PDB entry 5L5F | X-ray diffraction, 2.50 A resolution | chains T and U of the 28 polymer chains in the assembly

# Chain T
Name: Probable proteasome subunit alpha type-7
From: Saccharomyces cerevisiae (strain ATCC 204508 / S288c)
Notes: EC 3.4.25.1
Reference sequence: P21242 (PSA7_YEAST); residues -3 to 284 here correspond to UniProt positions 1-288 (UniProt number = residue number + 4)
Sequence (288 residues; row label = number of the first residue in the row; numbers below 1 keep their minus sign (Met-3 is residue -3)):
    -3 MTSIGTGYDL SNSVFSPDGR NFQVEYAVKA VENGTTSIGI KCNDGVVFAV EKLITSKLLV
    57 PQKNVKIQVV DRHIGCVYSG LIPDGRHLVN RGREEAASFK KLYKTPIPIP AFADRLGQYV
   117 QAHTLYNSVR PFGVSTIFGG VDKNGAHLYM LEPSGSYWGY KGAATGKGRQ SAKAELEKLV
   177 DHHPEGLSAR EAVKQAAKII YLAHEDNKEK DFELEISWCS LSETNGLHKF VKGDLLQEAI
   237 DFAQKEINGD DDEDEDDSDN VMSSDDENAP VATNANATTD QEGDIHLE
Unresolved in the structure: -3 to 1, 245-284
Curated features (UniProtKB/Swiss-Prot):
  - modified residue: Thr-2 (N-acetylthreonine)

# Chain U
Name: Proteasome subunit alpha type-1
From: Saccharomyces cerevisiae (strain ATCC 204508 / S288c)
Notes: EC 3.4.25.1
Reference sequence: P21243 (PSA1_YEAST); residues -8 to 243 here correspond to UniProt positions 1-252 (UniProt number = residue number + 9)
Sequence (252 residues; numbered -8 to 243; the number before each row is that of its first residue; numbers below 1 keep their minus sign (Met-8 is residue -8)):
    -8 MSGAAAASAA GYDRHITIFS PEGRLYQVEY AFKATNQTNI NSLAVRGKDC TVVISQKKVP
    52 DKLLDPTTVS YIFCISRTIG MVVNGPIPDA RNAALRAKAE AAEFRYKYGY DMPCDVLAKR
   112 MANLSQIYTQ RAYMRPLGVI LTFVSVDEEL GPSIYKTDPA GYYVGYKATA TGPKQQEITT
   172 NLENHFKKSK IDHINEESWE KVVEFAITHM IDALGTEFSK NDLEVGVATK DKFFTLSAEN
   232 IEERLVAIAE QD
Unresolved in the structure: -8 to 1, 243

# How chain T and chain U interact
Contacting residue pairs (62; chain T residue first):
  Thr2(T) with His6(U)
  Gly3(T) with His6(U)
  Tyr4(T) with Arg5(U); His6(U); Tyr21(U)
  Ser9(T) with Arg126(U)
  Val10(T) with His6(U); Gln18(U)
  Phe11(T) with Gln18(U), hydrogen bond (backbone-side chain); Tyr21(U); Ala22(U), hydrophobic; Ala25(U), hydrophobic; Arg126(U); Pro127(U); Gly129(U)
  Ser12(T) with Tyr21(U)
  Pro13(T) with Tyr21(U), hydrophobic; Lys24(U), hydrogen bond (backbone-side chain)
  Asp14(T) with Lys24(U)
  Gly15(T) with Tyr21(U); Ala25(U)
  Lys37(T) with Asp56(U), salt bridge
  Asp110(T) with Arg82(U)
  Gln114(T) with Arg82(U), hydrogen bond (side chain-backbone); Asn83(U); Leu86(U)
  Gln117(T) with Pro79(U); Asp80(U); Asn83(U), hydrogen bond; Arg126(U)
  Thr120(T) with Arg126(U), hydrogen bond (backbone-side chain)
  Leu121(T) with Tyr124(U); Arg126(U)
  Tyr122(T) with Tyr124(U); Met125(U), hydrophobic
  Ser150(T) with Pro79(U)
  Gly151(T) with Pro79(U)
  Ser152(T) with Ile78(U); Pro79(U)
  Tyr153(T) with Arg82(U), hydrogen bond (backbone-side chain)
  Trp154(T) with Leu55(U), hydrophobic; Thr59(U); Val60(U), hydrophobic; Ser61(U); Tyr62(U); Ile78(U), hydrophobic; Arg82(U)
  Gly155(T) with Leu55(U); Asp56(U), hydrogen bond (backbone-backbone); Thr59(U), hydrogen bond (backbone-side chain)
  Tyr156(T) with Leu54(U); Leu55(U); Asp56(U)
  Lys157(T) with Lys53(U); Leu54(U), hydrogen bond (backbone-backbone); Leu55(U)
  Gly158(T) with Leu54(U)
  Lys169(T) with Leu54(U)
  Leu172(T) with Leu54(U), hydrophobic
  Glu173(T) with Lys53(U), salt bridge; Leu54(U)
  Asp177(T) with Lys53(U), salt bridge
Also at the interface, not in a pair above, chain T (32 interface residues in all): Tyr145, Val176
Also at the interface, not in a pair above, chain U (29 interface residues in all): Asp52, Pro57, Leu128

# Overview
Chain T and chain U form an interface of 32 and 29 residues respectively, with 9 hydrogen bonds and 3 salt
bridges. Polar contacts include Lys37(T)-Asp56(U), Glu173(T)-Lys53(U) and Asp177(T)-Lys53(U).
Here chain T is Probable proteasome subunit alpha type-7 and chain U is Proteasome subunit alpha type-1, both
from Saccharomyces cerevisiae (strain ATCC 204508 / S288c). Entry 5L5F (Yeast 20S proteasome with human beta5i
(1-138) and human beta6 (97-111; 118-133) in complex with bortezomib) was determined by X-ray diffraction
(same publication as 5L52, 5L54, 5L55, 5L5A, 5L5B, 5L5D and 30 further entries).
